Entry 1KSN (X-ray diffraction, 2.10 A resolution); this record covers chains A and B.

== Chain A ==
Molecule: Coagulation factor xa
Organism: Homo sapiens
Notes: EC 3.4.21.6; fragment: activated factor xa, heavy chain
UniProt: P00742 (FA10_HUMAN); the construct lacks a stretch of the UniProt sequence and is renumbered around it, so the offset changes along the chain: 16-61 = UniProt 235-280; 62-124 = UniProt 282-344; 125-131 = UniProt 346-352; 132-145 = UniProt 355-368; 4 more segments
Chain sequence (254 residues; numbered 16 to 264 plus 7 insertion-coded residues; 2 numbers in that range are skipped by the numbering (no residue carries them; nothing is unmodelled there); the number before each row is that of its first residue; a row labelled like 131A-131B holds insertion residues (131A, then the next letters in order)):
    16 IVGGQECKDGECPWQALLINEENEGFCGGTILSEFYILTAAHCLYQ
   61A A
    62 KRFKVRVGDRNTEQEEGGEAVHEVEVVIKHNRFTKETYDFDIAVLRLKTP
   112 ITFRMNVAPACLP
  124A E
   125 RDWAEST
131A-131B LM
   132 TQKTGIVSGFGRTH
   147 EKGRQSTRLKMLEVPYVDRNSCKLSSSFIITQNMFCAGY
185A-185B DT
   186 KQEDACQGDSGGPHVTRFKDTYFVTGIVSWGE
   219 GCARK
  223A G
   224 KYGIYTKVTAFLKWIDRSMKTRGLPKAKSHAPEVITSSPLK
Disordered / not traced: 245-264
Cystine bridges: Cys22-Cys27, Cys42-Cys58, Cys168-Cys182, Cys191-Cys220
Ion coordination: Ca2+: Asp70, Asn72, Gln75, Glu80
Small-molecule neighbours: fxv673 (FXV; methyl-3-(4'-N-oxopyridylphenoyl)-3-methyl-2-(m-amidinobenzyl)-propionate): Glu97, Thr98, Tyr99, Arg143, Glu147, Phe174, Asp189, Ala190, Cys191, Gln192, Ser195, Val213, Ser214, Trp215, Gly216, Glu217, Gly219, Cys220, Tyr225, Gly226, Ile227
Swiss-Prot annotation at these positions:
  - region: Ser252 to Ser261 (O-glycosylated at one site)
  - active site (Charge relay system): His57, Asp102, Ser195

== Chain B ==
Molecule: Coagulation factor xa
Organism: Homo sapiens
Notes: EC 3.4.21.6; fragment: factor x light chain
UniProt: P00742 (FA10_HUMAN); residues -82 to 51 here correspond to UniProt positions 46-179 (UniProt number = residue number + 128)
Chain sequence (134 residues; row label = number of the first residue in the row; numbers below 1 keep their minus sign (Glu-82 is residue -82)):
   -82 EEMKKGHLERECMEETCSYEEAREVFEDSDKTNEFWNKYKDGDQCETSPC
   -32 QNQGKCKDGLGEYTCTCLEGFEGKNCELFTRKLCSLDNGDCDQFCHEEQN
    18 SVVCSCARGYTLADNGKACIPTGPYPCGKQTLER
Disordered / not traced: -82 to -2, 51
Cystine bridges: Cys1-Cys12, Cys8-Cys21, Cys23-Cys36
Swiss-Prot annotation at these positions:
  - modified residue: Glu-82 (4-carboxyglutamate), Glu-81 (4-carboxyglutamate), Glu-74 (4-carboxyglutamate), Glu-72 (4-carboxyglutamate), Glu-69 (4-carboxyglutamate), Glu-68 (4-carboxyglutamate), Glu-63 (4-carboxyglutamate), Glu-62 (4-carboxyglutamate), Glu-59 (4-carboxyglutamate), Glu-56 (4-carboxyglutamate), Glu-49 (4-carboxyglutamate), Asp-25 (3R: -3-hydroxyaspartate)

== Chain A / chain B interface ==
Residue-residue contacts (43):
  Gly25(A) - Gln47(B)
  Gly25(A) - Thr48(B)  hydrogen bond (backbone-backbone)
  Glu26(A) - Gln47(B)  hydrogen bond (backbone-side chain)
  Pro28(A) - Lys46(B)
  Pro28(A) - Thr48(B)
  Trp29(A) - Gly45(B)
  Trp29(A) - Lys46(B)
  Trp29(A) - Gln47(B)
  Phe114(A) - Tyr42(B)
  Arg115(A) - Tyr42(B)
  Arg115(A) - Thr48(B)
  Met116(A) - Tyr42(B)
  Met116(A) - Thr48(B)
  Asn117(A) - Thr48(B)  hydrogen bond (backbone-side chain)
  Ala119(A) - Thr48(B)
  Pro120(A) - Tyr42(B)
  Pro120(A) - Cys44(B)
  Pro120(A) - Gly45(B)  hydrogen bond (backbone-backbone)
  Ala121(A) - Cys44(B)
  Ala121(A) - Gly45(B)
  Cys122(A) - Cys44(B)  disulfide
  Cys122(A) - Gly45(B)  hydrogen bond (side chain-backbone)
  Leu123(A) - Phe11(B)
  Pro124(A) - Phe11(B)  hydrophobic
  Glu124A(A) - Phe11(B)
  Glu124A(A) - His13(B)  salt bridge
  Trp127(A) - Asn5(B)  hydrogen bond
  Trp127(A) - Gln10(B)  hydrogen bond (side chain-backbone)
  Trp127(A) - Phe11(B)  hydrophobic
  Trp127(A) - Cys12(B)
  Thr131(A) - Asn5(B)
  Phe203(A) - Asn5(B)
  Phe203(A) - Asp9(B)
  Lys204(A) - Cys8(B)
  Lys204(A) - Asp9(B)
  Asp205(A) - Gly45(B)
  Asp205(A) - Lys46(B)  hydrogen bond (backbone-side chain)
  Thr206(A) - Gly45(B)
  Thr206(A) - Lys46(B)  hydrogen bond
  Tyr207(A) - Gly45(B)  hydrogen bond (backbone-backbone)
  Tyr207(A) - Gln47(B)  hydrogen bond
  Phe208(A) - Gln10(B)
  Phe208(A) - Phe11(B)  hydrophobic
Other interface residues (no listed pair), chain A (25 interface residues in all): Asp24, Val118
Other interface residues (no listed pair), chain B (19 interface residues in all): Asp4, Ser22, Ala24, Tyr27, Pro43, Glu50
Inter-chain disulfides: Cys122(A)-Cys44(B)

== Summary ==
25 residues of chain A and 19 residues of chain B are in contact; the contacts include 1 disulfide bond, 11
hydrogen bonds and 1 salt bridge. Among the polar pairs are Glu124A(A)-His13(B), Glu26(A)-Gln47(B) and
Asn117(A)-Thr48(B). Ligands of chain A: fxv673.
Here chain A is Coagulation factor xa and chain B is Coagulation factor xa, both from Homo sapiens. Entry 1KSN
(Crystal Structure of Human Coagulation Factor XA Complexed with FXV673) was determined by X-ray diffraction.
